Entry 6DJK (X-ray diffraction, 1.85 A resolution); this record covers chains A and B.

# Chain A
Molecule: Beta sliding clamp
From: Rickettsia typhi str. Wilmington
UniProtKB: Q68WW0 (DPO3B_RICTY); residue numbers follow UniProt; this construct covers 1-381
Sequence (389 residues; each row starts with the number of its first residue; numbers below 1 keep their minus sign (Met-7 is residue -7)):
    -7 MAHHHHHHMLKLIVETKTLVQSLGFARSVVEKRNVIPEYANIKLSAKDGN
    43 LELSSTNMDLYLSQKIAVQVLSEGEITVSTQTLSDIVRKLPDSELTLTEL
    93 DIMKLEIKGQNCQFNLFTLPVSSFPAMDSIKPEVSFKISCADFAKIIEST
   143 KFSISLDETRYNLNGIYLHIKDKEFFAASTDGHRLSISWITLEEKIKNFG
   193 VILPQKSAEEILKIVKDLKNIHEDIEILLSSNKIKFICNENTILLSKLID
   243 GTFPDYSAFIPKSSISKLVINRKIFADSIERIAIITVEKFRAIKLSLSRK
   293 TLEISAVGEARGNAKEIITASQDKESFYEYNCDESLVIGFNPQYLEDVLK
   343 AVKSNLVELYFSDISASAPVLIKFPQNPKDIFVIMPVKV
Unresolved in the structure: -7 to -1, 23-28
Sequence notes: initiating methionine (-7); expression tag (-6 to 0)

# Chain B
Molecule: Ace-mva-MP8-nzc-leu-MP8-leu-mva-pro-mlu-gly
Sequence (11 residues; row label = number of the first residue in the row):
  1001 XVXXLXLVPXG
Modified / non-standard residues: ACE (acetyl group) at position 1001, MP8 ((4R)-4-methyl-L-proline) at position 1003, NZC (N-methylidene-L-threonine) at position 1004, MP8 ((4R)-4-methyl-L-proline) at position 1006, MLU (N-methyl-D-leucine) at position 1010; Val1002, Val1008 (N-methylvaline; MVA)
Covalently attached groups: covalent link NZC_1004-Gly1011

# How chain A and chain B interact
Contacting residue pairs (23):
  Arg152(A) - Leu1007(B)
  Arg152(A) - MLU_1010(B)
  Leu155(A) - Leu1007(B)  hydrophobic
  Thr172(A) - Leu1005(B)
  Gly174(A) - NZC_1004(B)
  Gly174(A) - Leu1005(B)  hydrogen bond (backbone-backbone)
  Gly174(A) - Gly1011(B)
  His175(A) - Val1002(B)
  His175(A) - MP8_1003(B)
  His175(A) - NZC_1004(B)
  Arg176(A) - Leu1005(B)
  Leu177(A) - Leu1005(B)
  Ala250(A) - MP8_1006(B)
  Phe251(A) - MP8_1006(B)
  Phe251(A) - Leu1007(B)  hydrophobic
  Ser359(A) - MP8_1003(B)
  Val375(A) - Leu1005(B)  hydrophobic
  Met377(A) - MP8_1003(B)
  Met377(A) - NZC_1004(B)
  Met377(A) - Leu1005(B)
  Pro378(A) - MP8_1003(B)
  Val379(A) - ACE_1001(B)
  Lys380(A) - ACE_1001(B)  hydrogen bond (backbone-backbone)
Also at the interface, not in a pair above, chain A (17 interface residues in all): Pro246, Pro361
Also at the interface, not in a pair above, chain B (10 interface residues in all): Val1008

# In short
The interface between chain A and chain B involves 17 residues on one side and 10 on the other; the contacts
include 2 hydrogen bonds. Backbone hydrogen bonds pair Gly174(A)-Leu1005(B) and Lys380(A)-ACE_1001(B).
Chain A is Beta sliding clamp (Rickettsia typhi str. Wilmington) and chain B is
Ace-mva-MP8-nzc-leu-MP8-leu-mva-pro-mlu-gly; the structure, Structure of DNA polymerase III subunit beta from
Rickettsia typhi in complex with a natural product, was determined by X-ray diffraction.
